Entry 7EQD (electron microscopy, 2.76 A resolution); this record covers chains S and U of the 35 polymer chains in the assembly.

# Chain S (and U)
Molecule: Light-harvesting protein B-870 alpha chain
Organism: Rhodospirillum rubrum
Notes: chain U of this document is another copy of the same molecule, construct and numbering; everything in this record applies to it too
UniProt: P02947 (LHA_RHORU); numbering as in UniProt (aligned over 1-62)
Sequence (62 residues; numbered 1 to 62; the number before each row is that of its first residue):
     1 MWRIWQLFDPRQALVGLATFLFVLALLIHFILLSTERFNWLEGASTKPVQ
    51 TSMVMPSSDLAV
Unresolved in the structure: 48-62
Modified residues: M1 (N-formylmethionine; FME)
Swiss-Prot annotation at these positions:
  - binding site (a bacteriochlorophyll): H29
  - modified residue: M1 (N-formylmethionine)
Residues lining bound ligands:
  - Trans-Geranyl BACTERIOCHLOROPHYLL A (07D), molecule 1: A18, L21, F22, A25, H29, L32, F38, W40
  - Trans-Geranyl BACTERIOCHLOROPHYLL A (07D), molecule 2: L21, L24, A25, I28, H29, L32, F38
  - spirilloxanthin (CRT), molecule 1: R3, I4, L7
  - spirilloxanthin (CRT), molecule 2: L14, L17, F20, L21, L24, L27, I28, I31
  - spirilloxanthin (CRT), molecule 3: F22, A25, L26, H29, F30, L33, W40
Reported in the primary citation:
  - binding site for Trans-Geranyl BACTERIOCHLOROPHYLL A: H29, W40

# Chain S / chain U interface
Residue-residue contacts (13):
  L7(S) with P10(U), hydrophobic; R11(U)
  F8(S) with R11(U); L14(U), hydrophobic; V15(U), hydrophobic
  F20(S) with F22(U), hydrophobic
  L27(S) with L26(U), hydrophobic
  I31(S) with L41(U), hydrophobic
  T35(S) with L41(U); E42(U)
  E36(S) with E42(U)
  R37(S) with L41(U)
  F38(S) with L41(U)
Also at the interface, not in a pair above, chain S (11 interface residues in all): L24, L32
Also at the interface, not in a pair above, chain U (10 interface residues in all): F30, L33

# Overview
The interface between chain S and chain U involves 11 residues on one side and 10 on the other. Bound to chain
S: 3 copies of spirilloxanthin and Trans-Geranyl BACTERIOCHLOROPHYLL A. UniProt lists
bacteriochlorophyll-binding residue H29(S) on chain S. From the paper: a binding site for Trans-Geranyl
BACTERIOCHLOROPHYLL A at H29(S) and W40(S).
Both chains are Light-harvesting protein B-870 alpha chain (Rhodospirillum rubrum). Entry 7EQD (Structure of
photosynthetic LH1-rc super-complex of rhodospirillum rubrum) was determined by electron microscopy.
